Entry 6XE0 (electron microscopy, 6.80 A resolution (low resolution: residue-level contacts below are approximate; hydrogen-bond / salt-bridge calls are withheld)); this record covers chains G and W of the 22 polymer chains in the assembly.

Chain G:
Molecule: 30S ribosomal protein S8
Source organism: Escherichia coli (strain K12)
Reference sequence: P0A7W7 (RS8_ECOLI); residues 1-129 here correspond to UniProt positions 2-130 (UniProt number = residue number + 1)
Sequence (129 residues; each row starts with the number of its first residue):
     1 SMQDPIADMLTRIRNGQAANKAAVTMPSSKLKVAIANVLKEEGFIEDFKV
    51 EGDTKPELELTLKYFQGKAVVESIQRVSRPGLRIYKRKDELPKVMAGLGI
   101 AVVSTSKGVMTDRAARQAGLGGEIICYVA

Chain W:
Molecule: 16s rRNA
Source organism: Escherichia coli K-12
Sequence (1539 nucleotides; row label = number of the first residue in the row):
     2 AAUUGAAGAGUUUGAUCAUGGCUCAGAUUGAACGCUGGCGGCAGGCCUAA
    52 CACAUGCAAGUCGAACGGUAACAGGAAGAAGCUUGCUUCUUUGCUGACGA
   102 GUGGCGGACGGGUGAGUAAUGUCUGGGAAACUGCCUGAUGGAGGGGGAUA
   152 ACUACUGGAAACGGUAGCUAAUACCGCAUAACGUCGCAAGACCAAAGAGG
   202 GGGACCUUCGGGCCUCUUGCCAUCGGAUGUGCCCAGAUGGGAUUAGCUAG
   252 UAGGUGGGGUAACGGCUCACCUAGGCGACGAUCCCUAGCUGGUCUGAGAG
   302 GAUGACCAGCCACACUGGAACUGAGACACGGUCCAGACUCCUACGGGAGG
   352 CAGCAGUGGGGAAUAUUGCACAAUGGGCGCAAGCCUGAUGCAGCCAUGCC
   402 GCGUGUAUGAAGAAGGCCUUCGGGUUGUAAAGUACUUUCAGCGGGGAGGA
   452 AGGGAGUAAAGUUAAUACCUUUGCUCAUUGACGUUACCCGCAGAAGAAGC
   502 ACCGGCUAACUCCGUGCCAGCAGCCGCGGUAAUACGGAGGGUGCAAGCGU
   552 UAAUCGGAAUUACUGGGCGUAAAGCGCACGCAGGCGGUUUGUUAAGUCAG
   602 AUGUGAAAUCCCCGGGCUCAACCUGGGAACUGCAUCUGAUACUGGCAAGC
   652 UUGAGUCUCGUAGAGGGGGGUAGAAUUCCAGGUGUAGCGGUGAAAUGCGU
   702 AGAGAUCUGGAGGAAUACCGGUGGCGAAGGCGGCCCCCUGGACGAAGACU
   752 GACGCUCAGGUGCGAAAGCGUGGGGAGCAAACAGGAUUAGAUACCCUGGU
   802 AGUCCACGCCGUAAACGAUGUCGACUUGGAGGUUGUGCCCUUGAGGCGUG
   852 GCUUCCGGAGCUAACGCGUUAAGUCGACCGCCUGGGGAGUACGGCCGCAA
   902 GGUUAAAACUCAAAUGAAUUGACGGGGGCCCGCACAAGCGGUGGAGCAUG
   952 UGGUUUAAUUCGAUGCAACGCGAAGAACCUUACCUGGUCUUGACAUCCAC
  1002 GGAAGUUUUCAGAGAUGAGAAUGUGCCUUCGGGAACCGUGAGACAGGUGC
  1052 UGCAUGGCUGUCGUCAGCUCGUGUUGUGAAAUGUUGGGUUAAGUCCCGCA
  1102 ACGAGCGCAACCCUUAUCCUUUGUUGCCAGCGGUCCGGCCGGGAACUCAA
  1152 AGGAGACUGCCAGUGAUAAACUGGAGGAAGGUGGGGAUGACGUCAAGUCA
  1202 UCAUGGCCCUUACGACCAGGGCUACACACGUGCUACAAUGGCGCAUACAA
  1252 AGAGAAGCGACCUCGCGAGAGCAAGCGGACCUCAUAAAGUGCGUCGUAGU
  1302 CCGGAUUGGAGUCUGCAACUCGACUCCAUGAAGUCGGAAUCGCUAGUAAU
  1352 CGUGGAUCAGAAUGCCACGGUGAAUACGUUCCCGGGCCUUGUACACACCG
  1402 CCCGUCACACCAUGGGAGUGGGUUGCAAAAGAAGUAGGUAGCUUAACCUU
  1452 CGGGAGGGCGCUUACCACUUUGUGAUUCAUGACUGGGGUGAAGUCGUAAC
  1502 AAGGUAACCGUAGGGGAACCUGCGGUUGGAUCACCUCCU

Chain G / chain W interface:
Pairs across the interface - 64 pairs, chain G then chain W:
  Ser-1(G) with G654(W); G755(W); C756(W); C823(W); G824(W); G877(W)
  Met-2(G) with G824(W); C876(W); G877(W)
  Gln-3(G) with C586(W); G587(W); G755(W); C756(W); G877(W); A878(W)
  Asp-4(G) with G877(W)
  Pro-5(G) with G588(W); U589(W)
  Thr-11(G) with U875(W); C876(W)
  Arg-12(G) with A825(W); C826(W)
  Arg-14(G) with U875(W); C876(W)
  Asn-15(G) with C826(W); G874(W)
  Ser-28(G) with U589(W)
  Ser-29(G) with U589(W); U590(W)
  Lys-30(G) with U590(W); U591(W); C643(W)
  Thr-54(G) with U653(W)
  Lys-55(G) with U653(W)
  Pro-56(G) with U653(W)
  Arg-79(G) with A878(W)
  Pro-80(G) with C586(W); G877(W); A878(W)
  Gly-81(G) with A878(W)
  Arg-83(G) with G587(W)
  Tyr-85(G) with G597(W); U598(W); C643(W)
  Lys-86(G) with C599(W)
  Arg-87(G) with C599(W); A600(W); U632(W); G633(W)
  Lys-88(G) with A600(W); G601(W)
  Ser-104(G) with A642(W)
  Thr-105(G) with A642(W)
  Ser-106(G) with C599(W); A640(W); U641(W); A642(W)
  Lys-107(G) with A640(W); U641(W)
  Gly-108(G) with A642(W)
  Gly-119(G) with A600(W)
  Gly-121(G) with C599(W)
  Gly-122(G) with C599(W)
  Glu-123(G) with C643(W)
Interface residues without a listed pair, chain G (38 interface residues in all): Ala-7, Asp-8, Leu-31, Lys-32, Val-109, Leu-120
Interface residues without a listed pair, chain W (34 interface residues in all): G585, U644, U652, C879

In short:
The interface between chain G and chain W involves 38 residues on one side and 34 on the other.
Chain G is 30S ribosomal protein S8 (Escherichia coli (strain K12)) and chain W is 16s rRNA (Escherichia coli
K-12); the structure, Cryo-EM structure of NusG-CTD bound to 70S ribosome (30S: NusG-CTD fragment), was
determined by electron microscopy.
